PDB entry 5FYW | electron microscopy, 4.35 A resolution (low resolution: residue-level contacts below are approximate; hydrogen-bond / salt-bridge calls are withheld) | chains B and C of the 22 polymer chains in the assembly

# Chain B
Protein: DNA-directed RNA polymerase II subunit RPB2
Source organism: Saccharomyces cerevisiae
Notes: EC 2.7.7.6
Reference sequence: P08518 (RPB2_YEAST); numbering as in UniProt (aligned over 1-1224)
Chain sequence (1224 residues; row label = number of the first residue in the row):
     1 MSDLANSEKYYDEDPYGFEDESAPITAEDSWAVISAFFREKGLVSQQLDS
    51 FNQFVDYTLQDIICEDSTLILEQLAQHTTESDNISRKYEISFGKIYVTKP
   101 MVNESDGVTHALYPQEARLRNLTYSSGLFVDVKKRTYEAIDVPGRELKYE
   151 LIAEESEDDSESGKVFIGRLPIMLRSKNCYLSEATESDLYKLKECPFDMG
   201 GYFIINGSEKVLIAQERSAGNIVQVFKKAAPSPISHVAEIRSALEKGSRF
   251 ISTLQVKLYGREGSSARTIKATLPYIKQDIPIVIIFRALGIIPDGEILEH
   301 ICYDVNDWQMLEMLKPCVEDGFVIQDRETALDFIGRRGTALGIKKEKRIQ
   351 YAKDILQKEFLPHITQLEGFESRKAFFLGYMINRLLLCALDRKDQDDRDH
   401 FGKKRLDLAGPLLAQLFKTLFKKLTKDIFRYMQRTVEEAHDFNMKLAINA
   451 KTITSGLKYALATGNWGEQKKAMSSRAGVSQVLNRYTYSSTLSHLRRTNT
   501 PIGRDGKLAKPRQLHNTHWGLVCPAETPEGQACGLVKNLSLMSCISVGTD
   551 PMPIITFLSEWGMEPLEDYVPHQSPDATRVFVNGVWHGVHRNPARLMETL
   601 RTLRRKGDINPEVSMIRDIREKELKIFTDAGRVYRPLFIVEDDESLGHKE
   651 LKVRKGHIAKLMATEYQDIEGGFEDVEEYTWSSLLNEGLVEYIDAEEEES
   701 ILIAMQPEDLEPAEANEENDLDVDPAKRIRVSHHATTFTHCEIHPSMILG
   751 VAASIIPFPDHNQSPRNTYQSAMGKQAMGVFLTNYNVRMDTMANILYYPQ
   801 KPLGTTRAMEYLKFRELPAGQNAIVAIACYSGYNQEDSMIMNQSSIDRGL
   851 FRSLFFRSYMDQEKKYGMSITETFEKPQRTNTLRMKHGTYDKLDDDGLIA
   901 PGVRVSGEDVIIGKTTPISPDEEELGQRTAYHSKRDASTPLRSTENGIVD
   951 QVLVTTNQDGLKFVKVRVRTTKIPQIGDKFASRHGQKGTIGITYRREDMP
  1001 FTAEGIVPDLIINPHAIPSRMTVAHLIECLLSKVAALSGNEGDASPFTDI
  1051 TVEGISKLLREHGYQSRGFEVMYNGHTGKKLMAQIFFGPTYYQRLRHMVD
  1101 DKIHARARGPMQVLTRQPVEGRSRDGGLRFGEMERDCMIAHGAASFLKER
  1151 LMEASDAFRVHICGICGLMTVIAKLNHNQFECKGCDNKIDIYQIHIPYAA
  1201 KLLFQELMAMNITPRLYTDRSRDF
Not modelled in the structure: 1-19, 77-83, 139-146, 152, 158-162, 468-473, 503-508, 669-674, 715-722, 1224

# Chain C
Protein: DNA-directed RNA polymerase II subunit RPB3
Source organism: Saccharomyces cerevisiae
Reference sequence: P16370 (RPB3_YEAST); residues 1-318 here = UniProt positions 1-318
Chain sequence (318 residues; each row starts with the number of its first residue):
     1 MSEEGPQVKIREASKDNVDFILSNVDLAMANSLRRVMIAEIPTLAIDSVE
    51 VETNTTVLADEFIAHRLGLIPLQSMDIEQLEYSRDCFCEDHCDKCSVVLT
   101 LQAFGESESTTNVYSKDLVIVSNLMGRNIGHPIIQDKEGNGVLICKLRKG
   151 QELKLTCVAKKGIAKEHAKWGPAAAIEFEYDPWNKLKHTDYWYEQDSAKE
   201 WPQSKNCEYEDPPNEGDPFDYKAQADTFYMNVESVGSIPVDQVVVRGIDT
   251 LQKKVASILLALTQMDQDKVNFASGDNNTASNMLGSNEDVMMTGAEQDPY
   301 SNASQMGNTGSGGYDNAW
Not modelled in the structure: 1-3, 266-318
Swiss-Prot annotation at these positions:
  - binding site (Zn(2+)): Cys-86, Cys-88, Cys-92, Cys-95
  - modified residue: Ser-2 (N-acetylserine)
  - natural variant: Ala-30 (A30D: In mutant RPB3-1)
  - mutagenesis: Lys-9 (K9E: Transcript termination readthrough)

# How chain B and chain C interact
Pairs across the interface (72):
  Tyr-797(B) with Glu-61(C); Phe-62(C)
  Tyr-798(B) with Arg-66(C)
  Asp-847(B) with His-65(C); His-167(C); Ala-168(C)
  Arg-848(B) with His-65(C); Leu-69(C)
  Gly-849(B) with His-65(C)
  Arg-852(B) with His-65(C)
  Leu-854(B) with Ala-59(C); Glu-61(C)
  Arg-969(B) with Ala-59(C); Asp-60(C); Glu-61(C)
  Thr-971(B) with Glu-61(C)
  Arg-995(B) with Lys-165(C)
  Arg-996(B) with Ile-38(C); Ala-173(C); Ala-174(C); Ala-175(C)
  Glu-997(B) with Arg-35(C); Ala-39(C)
  Asp-998(B) with Arg-35(C)
  Phe-1001(B) with Arg-34(C); Phe-178(C)
  Ala-1003(B) with Glu-177(C); Phe-178(C)
  Glu-1004(B) with Glu-177(C)
  Gly-1005(B) with Ala-175(C); Ile-176(C)
  Arg-1060(B) with Lys-199(C); Glu-200(C); Pro-202(C)
  Gly-1063(B) with Pro-202(C)
  Tyr-1064(B) with Pro-202(C)
  Gln-1065(B) with Trp-201(C); Pro-202(C)
  Arg-1067(B) with Trp-192(C); Glu-194(C)
  Phe-1069(B) with Trp-192(C); Trp-201(C)
  Val-1071(B) with Trp-201(C)
  Tyr-1073(B) with Phe-178(C); Glu-179(C); Tyr-180(C)
  Gly-1075(B) with Asn-31(C); Arg-34(C); Arg-35(C)
  His-1076(B) with Asn-31(C); Arg-35(C)
  Thr-1077(B) with Leu-27(C); Asn-31(C)
  Gly-1078(B) with Leu-27(C); Asn-31(C); Phe-178(C); Tyr-180(C)
  Lys-1079(B) with Leu-27(C); Tyr-180(C)
  Lys-1080(B) with Tyr-180(C); Asp-181(C); Thr-189(C)
  Leu-1081(B) with Thr-189(C)
  Met-1082(B) with Lys-187(C); His-188(C); Thr-189(C); Asp-190(C)
  Gln-1084(B) with Thr-189(C); Asp-190(C); Tyr-191(C); Trp-192(C); Trp-201(C)
Also at the interface, not in a pair above, chain B (38 interface residues in all): Asn-786, Ser-844, Ile-948, Thr-970
Also at the interface, not in a pair above, chain C (37 interface residues in all): Val-57

# Summary
Chain B and chain C form an interface of 38 and 37 residues respectively. UniProt lists 4 Zn2+-binding
residues and one mutagenesis site on chain C.
Chain B is DNA-directed RNA polymerase II subunit RPB2 and chain C is DNA-directed RNA polymerase II subunit
RPB3, both from Saccharomyces cerevisiae; the structure, Transcription initiation complex structures elucidate
DNA opening (OC), was determined by electron microscopy together with 5FZ5, 5IP7 and 5IP9 from the same study.
